PDB entry 5LMO | electron microscopy, 4.30 A resolution (low resolution: residue-level contacts below are approximate; hydrogen-bond / salt-bridge calls are withheld) | chains A and K of the 24 polymer chains in the assembly

# Chain A
Molecule: 16S rRNA
Source organism: Thermus thermophilus HB8
Sequence (1522 nucleotides; each row starts with the number of its first residue; note: 44 numbers in that range are skipped by the numbering (no residue carries them; nothing is unmodelled there); a row labelled like 189A-189L holds insertion residues (189A, then the next letters in order); numbering starts at 0):
     0 UUUGUUGGAGAGUUUGAUCCUGGCUCAGGGUGAACGCUGGCGGCGUGCCU
    50 AAGACAUGCAAGUCGUGCGGGCCG
    76 CGGGGUUUU
    88 ACUCCG
    96 UGGUCAGCGGCGGACGGGUGAGUAACGCGUGGGU
  129A G
   130 ACCUACCCGGAAGAGGGGGACAACCCGGGGAAACUCGGGCUAAUCCCCCA
   180 UGUGGACCCG
189A-189L CCCCUUGGGGUG
   190 UGUCCAAAGGGCUUU
   216 GCCCGCUUCCGGAUGGGCCCGCGUCCCAUCAGCUAGUUGGUGGGGUAAUG
   266 GCCCACCAAGGCGACGACGGGUAGCCGGUCUGAGAGGAUGGCCGGCCACA
   316 GGGGCACUGAGACACGGGCCCCACUCCUACGGGAGGCAGCAGUUAGGAAU
   366 CUUCCGCAAUGGGCGCAAGCCUGACGGAGCGACGCCGCUUGGAGGAAGAA
   416 GCCCUUCGGGGUGUAAACUCCUGA
   441 ACCCGGGACGAAACCCCC
   460 GA
   470 CGAGGGGA
   479 CUGACGGUACCGGGGUAA
   498 UAGCGCCGGCCAACUCCGUGCCAGCAGCCGCGGUAAUACGGAGGGCGCGA
   548 GCGUUACCCGGAUUCACUGGGCGUAAAGGGCGUGUAGGCGGCCUGGGGCG
   598 UCCCAUGUGAAAGACCACGGCUCAACCGUGGGGGAGCGUGGGAUACGCUC
   648 AGGCUAGACGGUGGGAGAGGGUGGUGGAAUUCCCGGAGUAGCGGUGAAAU
   698 GCGCAGAUACCGGGAGGAACGCCGAUGGCGAAGGCAGCCACCUGGUCCAC
   748 CCGUGACGCUGAGGCGCGAAAGCGUGGGGAGCAAACCGGAUUAGAUACCC
   798 GGGUAGUCCACGCCCUAAACGAUGCGCGCUAGGUCUCUGGGUCU
   848 CCUGGGGGCCGAAGCUAACGCGUUAAGCGCGCCGCCUGGGGAGUACGGCC
   898 GCAAGGCUGAAACUCAAAGGAAUUGACGGGGGCCCGCACAAGCGGUGGAG
   948 CAUGUGGUUUAAUUCGAAGCAACGCGAAGAACCUUACCAGGCCUUGACAU
   998 GCUA
 1001A G
  1002 GGAACCCGGGUGAAAGCCUGGGGUGCCCC
1030A-1030D GCGA
  1031 GGGGAGCCCUAGCACAGGUGCUGCAUGGCCGUCGUCAGCUCGUGCCGUGA
  1081 GGUGUUGGGUUAAGUCCCGCAACGAGCGCAACCCCCGCCGUUAGUUGCCA
  1131 GCGGUUCGGCCGGGCACUCUAACGGGACUGCCCGCG
  1168 AAAGCGGGAGGAAGGAGGGGACGACGUCUGGUCAGCAUGGCCCUUACGGC
  1218 CUGGGCGACACACGUGCUACAAUGCCCACUACAAAGCGAUGCCACCCGGC
  1268 AACGGGGAGCUAAUCGCAAAAAGGUGGGCCCAGUUCGGAUUGGGGUCUGC
  1318 AACCCGACCCCAUGAAGCCGGAAUCGCUAGUAAUCGCGGAUCAGCC
 1363A A
  1364 UGCCGCGGUGAAUACGUUCCCGGGCCUUGUACACACCGCCCGUCACGCCA
  1414 UGGGAGCGGGCUCUACCCGAAGUCGCCGG
1442A-1442B GA
  1443 GCCUA
  1452 C
  1456 GGGCAGGCGCCGAGGGUAGGGCCCGUGACUGGGGCGAAGUCGUAACAAGG
  1506 UAGCUGUACCGGAAGGUGCGGCUGGAUCACCUCCUUUCU
Unresolved in the structure: 0-4, 1533, 1543-1544
Bound ions: Mg2+ site 1: U20 (shared with 1 residue of chain E); Mg2+ site 2 near G21 (its only coordinating residue here); Mg2+ site 3 near A53 (its only coordinating residue here); Mg2+ site 4 near G107 (its only coordinating residue here); Mg2+ site 5 near A109 (its only coordinating residue here); Mg2+ site 6 near G115 (its only coordinating residue here); Mg2+ site 7: G117, G289; Mg2+ site 8: C121, G124, U125, G126; Mg2+ site 9: G251, A270; Mg2+ site 10: U252, C267; Mg2+ site 11 near U287 (its only coordinating residue here); Mg2+ site 12 near G299 (its only coordinating residue here); 38 more Mg2+ sites not listed
Ligand contacts: adenosine-5'-monophosphate / guanosine-5'-monophosphate / uridine-5'-monophosphate: U788, U789, A790, G926, C1054, C1400, G1497, U1498, U1506

# Chain K
Name: 30S ribosomal protein S11
Source organism: Thermus thermophilus (strain HB8 / ATCC 27634 / DSM 579)
Reference sequence: P80376 (RS11_THET8); numbering as in UniProt (aligned over 1-129)
Sequence (129 residues; numbered 1 to 129; the number before each row is that of its first residue):
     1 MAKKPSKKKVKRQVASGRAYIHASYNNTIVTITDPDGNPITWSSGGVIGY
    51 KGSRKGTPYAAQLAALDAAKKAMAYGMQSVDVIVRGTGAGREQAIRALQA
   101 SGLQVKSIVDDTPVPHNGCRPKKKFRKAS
Unresolved in the structure: 1-10

# How chain A and chain K interact
Residue-residue contacts - 82 pairs, chain A then chain K:
  A675(A) with Val114(K); Pro115(K); His116(K)
  A676(A) with Val114(K); Pro115(K)
  U677(A) with Pro113(K)
  G683(A) with Gly37(K); Asn38(K)
  A684(A) with Asn38(K); Pro39(K)
  G685(A) with Arg12(K); Pro39(K); Ile40(K); Thr41(K); Trp42(K)
  U686(A) with Thr41(K); Trp42(K); Tyr75(K)
  A687(A) with Trp42(K); Val47(K); Lys71(K)
  G688(A) with Trp42(K); Ser44(K); Gly46(K); Val47(K)
  C689(A) with Asn27(K); Ser44(K); Gly45(K); Gly46(K); Lys55(K)
  G690(A) with His22(K); Ser24(K); Asn27(K); Ile29(K); Lys55(K)
  G691(A) with Ser24(K); Asn26(K); Gly52(K); Lys55(K)
  U692(A) with Asn26(K); Gly52(K); Ser53(K); Lys124(K)
  A694(A) with Ser53(K)
  A695(A) with Lys51(K); Gly52(K); Ser53(K); Arg54(K)
  A704(A) with Trp42(K)
  U705(A) with Ile29(K); Trp42(K)
  A706(A) with His22(K); Ile29(K); Thr31(K); Pro39(K)
  C707(A) with Tyr20(K); Gly37(K); Pro39(K); Arg85(K)
  C708(A) with Tyr20(K); Asp36(K); Gly37(K); Arg85(K)
  A716(A) with Asn117(K); Gly118(K)
  C717(A) with Asn117(K)
  G718(A) with His116(K); Asn117(K)
  A777(A) with Cys119(K)
  G778(A) with Cys119(K); Arg120(K)
  C779(A) with Arg120(K); Pro121(K); Lys122(K); Lys123(K)
  A780(A) with Lys123(K)
  C796(A) with Lys123(K)
  C797(A) with Lys124(K)
  A1507(A) with Lys127(K)
  G1523(A) with Lys123(K)
  C1524(A) with Arg120(K)
  G1525(A) with Arg120(K)
Also at the interface, not in a pair above, chain A (37 interface residues in all): G674, G798, G799, C1538
Also at the interface, not in a pair above, chain K (43 interface residues in all): Arg18, Glu92, Arg126

# Overview
Chain A and chain K form an interface of 37 and 43 residues respectively. Chain A binds
adenosine-5'-monophosphate / guanosine-5'-monophosphate / uridine-5'-monophosphate. The Mg2+ site 7 is built
by G117(A) and G289(A). C121(A), G124(A), U125(A) and G126(A) form the Mg2+ site 8.
Chain A is 16S rRNA (Thermus thermophilus HB8) and chain K is 30S ribosomal protein S11 (Thermus thermophilus
(strain HB8 / ATCC 27634 / DSM 579)); the structure, Structure of bacterial 30S-IF1-IF3-mRNA translation
pre-initiation complex (state-1B), was determined by electron microscopy, deposited together with 5LMN, 5LMP,
5LMQ, 5LMR, 5LMS, 5LMT, 5LMU and 5LMV.
